6X43 - chains J and K of the 9 polymer chains in the assembly; structure by electron microscopy, 3.60 A resolution.

# Chain J
Name: DNA-directed RNA polymerase subunit beta'
Source organism: Escherichia coli
Notes: EC 2.7.7.6
UniProt: A0A4S1NBU2 (A0A4S1NBU2_ECOLX); residue numbers follow UniProt; this construct covers 1-1407
Sequence (1407 residues; row label = number of the first residue in the row):
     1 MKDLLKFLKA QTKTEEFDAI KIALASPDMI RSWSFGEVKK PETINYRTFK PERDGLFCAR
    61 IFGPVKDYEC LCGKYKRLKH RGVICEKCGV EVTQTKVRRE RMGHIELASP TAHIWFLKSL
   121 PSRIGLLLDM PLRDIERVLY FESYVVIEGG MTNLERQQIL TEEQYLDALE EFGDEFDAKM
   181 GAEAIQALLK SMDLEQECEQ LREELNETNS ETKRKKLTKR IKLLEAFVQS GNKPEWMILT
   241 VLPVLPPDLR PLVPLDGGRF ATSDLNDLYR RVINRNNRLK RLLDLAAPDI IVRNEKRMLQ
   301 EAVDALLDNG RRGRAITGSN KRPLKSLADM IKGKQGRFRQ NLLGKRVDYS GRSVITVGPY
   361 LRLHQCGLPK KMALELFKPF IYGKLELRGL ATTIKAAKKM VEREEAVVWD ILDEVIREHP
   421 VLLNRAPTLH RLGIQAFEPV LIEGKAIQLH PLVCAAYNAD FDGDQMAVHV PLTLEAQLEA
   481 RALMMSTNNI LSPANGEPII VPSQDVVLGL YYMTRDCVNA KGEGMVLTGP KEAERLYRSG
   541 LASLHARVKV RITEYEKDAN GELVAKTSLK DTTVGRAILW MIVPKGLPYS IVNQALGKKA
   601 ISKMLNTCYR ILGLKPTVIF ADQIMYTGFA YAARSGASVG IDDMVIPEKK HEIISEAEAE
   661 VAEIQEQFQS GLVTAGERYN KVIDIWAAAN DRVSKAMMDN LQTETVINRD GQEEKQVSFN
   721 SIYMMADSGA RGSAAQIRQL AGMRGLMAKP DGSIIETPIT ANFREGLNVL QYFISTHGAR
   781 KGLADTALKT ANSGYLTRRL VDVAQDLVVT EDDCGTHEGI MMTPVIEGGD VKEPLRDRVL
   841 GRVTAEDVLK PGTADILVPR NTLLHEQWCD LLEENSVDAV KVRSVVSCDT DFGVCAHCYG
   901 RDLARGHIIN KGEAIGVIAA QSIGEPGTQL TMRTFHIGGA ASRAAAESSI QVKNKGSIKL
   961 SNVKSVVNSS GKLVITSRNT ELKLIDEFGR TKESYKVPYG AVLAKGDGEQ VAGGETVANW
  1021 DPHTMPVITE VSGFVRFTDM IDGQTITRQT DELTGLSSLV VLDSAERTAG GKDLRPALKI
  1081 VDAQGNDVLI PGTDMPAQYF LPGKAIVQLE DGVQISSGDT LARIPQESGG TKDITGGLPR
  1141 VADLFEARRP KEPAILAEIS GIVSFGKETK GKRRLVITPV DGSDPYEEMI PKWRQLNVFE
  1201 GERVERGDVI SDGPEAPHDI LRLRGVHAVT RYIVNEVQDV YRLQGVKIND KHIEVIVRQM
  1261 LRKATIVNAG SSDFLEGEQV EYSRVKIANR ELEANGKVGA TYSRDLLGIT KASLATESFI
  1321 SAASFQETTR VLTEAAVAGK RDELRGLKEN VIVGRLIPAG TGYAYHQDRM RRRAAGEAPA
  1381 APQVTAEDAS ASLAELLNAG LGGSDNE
Not modelled in the structure: 1-15, 934-947, 1127-1134, 1374-1407
Construct notes: conflict Val1384 (Met in A0A4S1NBU2)
Metal / ion sites: Zn2+ site 1: Cys70, Cys72, Cys85, Cys88; Mg2+: Asp460, Asp462 (shared with 1 residue of chain R); Zn2+ site 2: Cys814, Cys888, Cys898

# Chain K
Name: DNA-directed RNA polymerase subunit omega
Source organism: Escherichia coli
Notes: EC 2.7.7.6
UniProt: P0A802 (RPOZ_ECO57); residue numbers follow UniProt; this construct covers 1-91
Sequence (91 residues; numbered 1 to 91; the number before each row is that of its first residue):
     1 MARVTVQDAV EKIGNRFDLV LVAARRARQM QVGGKDPLVP EENDKTTVIA LREIEEGLIN
    61 NQILDVRERQ EQQEQEAAEL QAVTAIAEGR R
Not modelled in the structure: 1, 81-91

# How chain J and chain K interact
Pairs across the interface (43):
  His364(J) with Val4(K)
  Glu414(J) with Asn43(K); Lys45(K), hydrogen bond (backbone-side chain)
  Val415(J) with Lys45(K)
  Arg417(J) with Asn43(K); Lys45(K)
  Glu418(J) with Asp44(K); Lys45(K); Val48(K)
  Glu438(J) with Arg3(K)
  Leu474(J) with Ala27(K); Arg28(K); Gln31(K); Thr47(K)
  Glu475(J) with Ala24(K); Arg28(K), salt bridge
  Gln477(J) with Thr47(K)
  Leu478(J) with Val20(K); Ala23(K); Ala24(K); Thr47(K); Leu51(K), hydrophobic
  Glu479(J) with Val20(K)
  Arg481(J) with Arg3(K), hydrogen bond (side chain-backbone); Val48(K); Leu51(K)
  Ala482(J) with Val6(K), hydrophobic; Arg16(K), hydrogen bond (backbone-side chain); Val20(K), hydrophobic
  Leu483(J) with Arg16(K); Phe17(K), hydrophobic
  Thr487(J) with Val4(K), hydrogen bond (side chain-backbone); Thr5(K)
  Asn488(J) with Arg16(K), hydrogen bond
  Leu614(J) with Thr5(K); Gln7(K)
  Arg905(J) with Arg16(K)
  Asn910(J) with Asn15(K), hydrogen bond (side chain-backbone)
  Glu913(J) with Phe17(K)
  Gly1360(J) with Phe17(K)
  Thr1361(J) with Val20(K); Leu21(K)
  Ala1364(J) with Leu21(K), hydrophobic
Other interface residues (no listed pair), chain J (24 interface residues in all): Lys615
Other interface residues (no listed pair), chain K (23 interface residues in all): Leu19, Thr46

# Overview
The interface between chain J and chain K involves 24 residues on one side and 23 on the other; the contacts
include 6 hydrogen bonds and 1 salt bridge. Polar contacts include Glu475(J)-Arg28(K), Glu414(J)-Lys45(K) and
Arg481(J)-Arg3(K).
Here chain J is DNA-directed RNA polymerase subunit beta' and chain K is DNA-directed RNA polymerase subunit
omega, both from Escherichia coli. Entry 6X43 (Mfd-bound E.coli RNA polymerase elongation complex - II state)
was determined by electron microscopy together with 6X26, 6X2F, 6X2N, 6X4W, 6X4Y and 6X50 from the same study.
